PDB entry 6B9Y | X-ray diffraction, 2.14 A resolution | chains B and C of the 5 polymer chains in the assembly

Chain B:
Molecule: Trastuzumab Fab heavy chain
Source organism: Homo sapiens
UniProt: Q6GMX6 (Q6GMX6_HUMAN); residues 109-223 here correspond to UniProt positions 124-238 (UniProt number = residue number + 15)
Amino-acid sequence (223 residues; each row starts with the number of its first residue):
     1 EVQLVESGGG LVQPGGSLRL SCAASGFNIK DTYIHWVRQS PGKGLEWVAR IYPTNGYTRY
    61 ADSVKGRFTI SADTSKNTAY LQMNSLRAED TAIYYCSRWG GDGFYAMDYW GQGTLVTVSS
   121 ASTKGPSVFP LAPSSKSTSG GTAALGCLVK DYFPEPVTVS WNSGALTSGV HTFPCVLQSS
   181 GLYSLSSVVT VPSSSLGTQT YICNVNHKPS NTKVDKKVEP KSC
Construct notes: engineered mutation C175 (Ala190 in Q6GMX6)
Cystine bridges: C22-C96, C147-C203

Chain C:
Molecule: Immunoglobulin G binding protein A
Source organism: Staphylococcus aureus
UniProt: Q2UW42 (Q2UW42_STAAU); residues 4-54 here correspond to UniProt positions 74-124 (UniProt number = residue number + 70)
Amino-acid sequence (54 residues; numbered 1 to 54; the number before each row is that of its first residue):
     1 GSYNKDQQSA FYEILNMPNL NEAQRNGFIQ SLKDDPSQST NVLGEAKKLN ESQA
Construct notes: expression tag (1-3)

How chain B and chain C interact:
Contacting residue pairs - 31 pairs, chain B then chain C:
  G15(B) with Q24(C), hydrogen bond (backbone-side chain); L49(C)
  S17(B) with A23(C)
  R19(B) with Q30(C); D34(C), salt bridge
  T58(B) with D35(C), hydrogen bond; S37(C)
  Y60(B) with D35(C), hydrogen bond; Q38(C)
  K65(B) with Q38(C); N41(C); E45(C)
  G66(B) with N41(C); V42(C); E45(C)
  R67(B) with E45(C)
  T69(B) with S31(C), hydrogen bond; D34(C), hydrogen bond; D35(C); V42(C)
  I70(B) with D35(C)
  S71(B) with D34(C)
  Q82(B) with G27(C); Q30(C); S31(C); D34(C)
  N84(B) with G27(C), hydrogen bond (side chain-backbone); F28(C); S31(C), hydrogen bond
  S85(B) with F28(C); L49(C)
Other interface residues (no listed pair), chain B (15 interface residues in all): R87

In short:
The interface between chain B and chain C involves 15 residues on one side and 14 on the other, with 7
hydrogen bonds and 1 salt bridge. Polar contacts include R19(B)-D34(C), G15(B)-Q24(C) and T58(B)-D35(C).
Chain B is Trastuzumab Fab heavy chain (Homo sapiens) and chain C is Immunoglobulin G binding protein A
(Staphylococcus aureus); the structure, Trastuzumab Fab v3 in complex with 5-phenyl meditope variant, was
determined by X-ray diffraction (same publication as 6B9Z, 6BAE and 6BAH).
